PDB entry 5THC | X-ray diffraction, 2.79 A resolution | chains D and F of the 6 polymer chains in the assembly

== Chain D (and F) ==
Protein: Hemagglutinin HA2 chain
Organism: Influenza A virus
Notes: chain F of this document is another copy of the same molecule, construct and numbering; everything in this record applies to it too
Reference sequence: A0A0J9X253 (A0A0J9X253_9INFA); residues 2-174 here = UniProt positions 2-174
Amino-acid sequence (180 residues; numbered 2 to 181; the number before each row is that of its first residue):
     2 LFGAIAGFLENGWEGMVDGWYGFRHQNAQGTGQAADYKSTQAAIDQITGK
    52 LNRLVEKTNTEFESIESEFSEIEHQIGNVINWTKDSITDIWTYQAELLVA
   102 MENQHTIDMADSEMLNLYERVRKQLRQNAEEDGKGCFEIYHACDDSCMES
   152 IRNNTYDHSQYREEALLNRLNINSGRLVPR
Unresolved in the structure: 173-181 (chain F: 33, 59, 173-181)
Sequence notes: expression tag (175-181)
Cystine bridges: Cys144-Cys148
Covalently attached groups: N-acetylglucosamine (NAG) linked to Asn82

== Interface between chain D and chain F ==
Residue-residue contacts - 45 pairs, chain D then chain F:
  Leu2(D) - Phe3(F)
  Leu2(D) - Ser113(F)  hydrogen bond (backbone-side chain)
  Leu2(D) - Glu114(F)
  Leu2(D) - Asn117(F)
  Phe3(D) - Phe3(F)  hydrophobic
  Gly4(D) - Asn117(F)
  Phe9(D) - Lys124(F)
  Ile77(D) - Ile77(F)  hydrophobic
  Asn79(D) - Ile66(F)
  Val80(D) - Ile81(F)  hydrophobic
  Trp83(D) - Phe63(F)
  Trp83(D) - Glu64(F)
  Trp83(D) - Ile66(F)  hydrophobic
  Trp83(D) - Thr84(F)
  Trp83(D) - Lys85(F)
  Thr84(D) - Thr84(F)
  Asp86(D) - Phe63(F)
  Ser87(D) - Phe63(F)
  Asp90(D) - Thr61(F)  hydrogen bond
  Asp90(D) - Phe63(F)
  Asp90(D) - Trp92(F)
  Ile91(D) - Ile88(F)  hydrophobic
  Ile91(D) - Ile91(F)  hydrophobic
  Ile91(D) - Trp92(F)
  Tyr94(D) - Trp92(F)  hydrophobic
  Tyr94(D) - Gln95(F)
  Tyr94(D) - Leu99(F)
  Gln95(D) - Gln95(F)  hydrogen bond
  Leu98(D) - Arg54(F)
  Leu98(D) - Leu99(F)  hydrophobic
  Tyr119(D) - Lys124(F)
  Glu131(D) - Arg127(F)  salt bridge
  Glu131(D) - Gln128(F)
  Glu131(D) - Arg163(F)  salt bridge
  Glu132(D) - Arg123(F)  salt bridge
  Glu132(D) - Lys124(F)
  Glu132(D) - Arg127(F)
  Gly134(D) - Lys124(F)
  Glu139(D) - Arg127(F)  salt bridge
  Tyr141(D) - Arg127(F)  hydrogen bond
  Tyr141(D) - Arg163(F)
  Arg170(D) - Gln128(F)
  Arg170(D) - Arg163(F)  hydrogen bond (backbone-side chain)
  Arg170(D) - Leu167(F)
  Leu171(D) - Leu167(F)  hydrophobic
Also at the interface, not in a pair above, chain D (29 interface residues in all): Gln76, Ile88, Met102, Gln105, Asp133
Also at the interface, not in a pair above, chain F (27 interface residues in all): Met102, His106, Leu171

== Summary ==
29 residues of chain D face 27 of chain F across their interface, with 5 hydrogen bonds and 4 salt bridges.
Polar contacts include Glu131(D)-Arg127(F), Glu131(D)-Arg163(F) and Glu132(D)-Arg123(F).
Both chains are Hemagglutinin HA2 chain (Influenza A virus). Entry 5THC (Crystal structure of H10
hemagglutinin mutant (T193D-Q226L-G228S) from Jiangxi-Donghu (2013) H10N8 influenza virus in complex with ...)
was determined by X-ray diffraction together with 5TGO, 5TGU, 5TGV, 5TH0, 5TH1, 5THB and 5THF from the same
study.
